Entry 8SUE (electron microscopy, 3.50 A resolution); this record covers chains A and B.

# Chain A (and B)
Name: Asparagine synthetase [glutamine-hydrolyzing]
Source organism: Homo sapiens
Notes: EC 6.3.5.4; chain B of this document is another copy of the same molecule, construct and numbering; everything in this record applies to it too
UniProt: P08243 (ASNS_HUMAN); residues 1-560 here correspond to UniProt positions 2-561 (UniProt number = residue number + 1)
Chain sequence (560 residues; row label = number of the first residue in the row):
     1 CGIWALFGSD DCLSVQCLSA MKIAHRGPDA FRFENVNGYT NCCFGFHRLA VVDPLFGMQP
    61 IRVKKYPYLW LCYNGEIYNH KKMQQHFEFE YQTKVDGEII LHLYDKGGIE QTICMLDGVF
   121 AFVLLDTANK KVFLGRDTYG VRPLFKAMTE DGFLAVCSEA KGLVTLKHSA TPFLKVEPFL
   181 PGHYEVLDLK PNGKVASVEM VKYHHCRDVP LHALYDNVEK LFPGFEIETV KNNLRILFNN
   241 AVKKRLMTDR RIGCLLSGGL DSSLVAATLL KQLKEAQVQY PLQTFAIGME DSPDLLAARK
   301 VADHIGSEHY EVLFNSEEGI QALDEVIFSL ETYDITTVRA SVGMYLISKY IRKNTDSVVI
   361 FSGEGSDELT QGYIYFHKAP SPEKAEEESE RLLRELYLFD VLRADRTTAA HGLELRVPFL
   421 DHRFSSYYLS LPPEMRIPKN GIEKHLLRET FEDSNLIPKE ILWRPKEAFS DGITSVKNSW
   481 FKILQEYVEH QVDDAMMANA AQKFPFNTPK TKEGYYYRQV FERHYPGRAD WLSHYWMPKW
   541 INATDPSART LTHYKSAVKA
Not modelled in the structure: 51-53, 205, 210-220, 465-477, 540-560 (chain B: 51-53, 193-201, 205-206, 210-219, 467-477, 540-560)
Swiss-Prot annotation at these positions:
  - active site: Cys1 (For GATase activity)
  - binding site (L-glutamine): Arg48 to Val52, Asn74 to Glu76, Asp96
  - binding site (ATP): Leu255, Ile287, Ser362, Gly363
  - site: Glu364 (Important for beta-aspartyl-AMP intermediate formation)
  - modified residue: Lys384 (N6-acetyllysine), Thr544 (Phosphothreonine), Ser556 (Phosphoserine)
From the paper describing this entry:
  - self-association interface (contacts with another copy of this molecule); pairs are residue here / residue on that copy: Arg32-Glu34 (salt bridge), Phe31, Phe31, Phe33
  - conformationally variable residues (order/disorder transition, side-chain flip): Arg142, Val201 to Lys220, Pro465 to Ser475, Lys539 to Ala560
  - contacts within the chain: Asn74-Arg142, Glu76-Arg142, Arg142-Asp405 (salt bridge), Arg142-Glu414
  - mutagenesis - R142A (2-fold), R142I: decreased catalytic activity on L-aspartate
  - mutagenesis - R142A (5-fold): decreased catalytic activity on L-glutamine

# Interface between chain A and chain B
Residue-residue contacts - 34 pairs, chain A then chain B:
  Ser14(A) with Cys17(B), hydrogen bond; Leu18(B), hydrogen bond (side chain-backbone); Met21(B)
  Val15(A) with Leu18(B)
  Leu18(A) with Ser14(B)
  Met21(A) with Leu13(B); Ser14(B)
  Asp29(A) with Asn37(B)
  Phe31(A) with Phe33(B); Glu34(B); Asn35(B)
  Arg32(A) with Arg32(B); Phe33(B); Glu34(B), salt bridge
  Phe33(A) with Phe31(B); Arg32(B); Phe33(B), hydrogen bond (backbone-backbone)
  Glu34(A) with Phe31(B); Arg32(B), salt bridge
  Asn35(A) with Phe31(B), hydrogen bond (backbone-backbone)
  Asn37(A) with Asp29(B); Arg48(B); Pro54(B), hydrogen bond (side chain-backbone)
  Thr40(A) with Pro28(B); Asp29(B)
  Leu55(A) with Arg62(B); Val63(B); Lys64(B); Pro67(B), hydrophobic
  Arg62(A) with Leu55(B)
  Val63(A) with Leu55(B)
  Lys64(A) with Leu55(B); Phe56(B)
  Pro67(A) with Leu55(B), hydrophobic
Interface residues without a listed pair, chain A (26 interface residues in all): Cys17, Pro28, Ala30, Gly38, Arg48, Pro54, Phe56, Met58, Gln92
Interface residues without a listed pair, chain B (27 interface residues in all): Val15, Val36, Gly38, Thr40, Met58, Gln92

# Summary
26 residues of chain A and 27 residues of chain B are in contact, with 5 hydrogen bonds and 2 salt bridges.
Among the polar pairs are Arg32(A)-Glu34(B), Ser14(A)-Cys17(B) and Ser14(A)-Leu18(B). From the paper: R142A
and R142I of chain A reduce catalytic activity on L-aspartate; conformational variability at Arg142(A),
Val201(A) and Pro465(A) among others.
Both chains are Asparagine synthetase [glutamine-hydrolyzing] (Homo sapiens). Entry 8SUE (Human asparagine
synthetase (apo-ASNS)) was determined by electron microscopy, deposited together with 9B6C.
